PDB entry 9FH2 | electron microscopy, 3.70 A resolution | chains B and C of the 10 polymer chains in the assembly

# Chain B (and C)
Protein: Amyloid-beta precursor protein
Notes: chain C of this document is another copy of the same molecule, construct and numbering; everything in this record applies to it too
UniProt: P05067 (A4_HUMAN); aligned to UniProt positions 672-707 over residues -7 to 28 (the alignment contains insertions or deletions, so no single offset holds)
Amino-acid sequence (36 residues; numbered -7 to 28; the number before each row is that of its first residue; numbers below 1 keep their minus sign (Asp-7 is residue -7)):
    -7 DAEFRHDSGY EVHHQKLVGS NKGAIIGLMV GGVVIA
Disordered / not traced: -7 to 0

# Chain B / chain C interface
Residue-residue contacts - 11 pairs, chain B then chain C:
  Leu9(B) - Val22(C)  hydrophobic
  Leu9(B) - Gly23(C)
  Gly11(B) - Val22(C)
  Asn13(B) - Leu20(C)
  Ile17(B) - Gly19(C)
  Gly19(B) - Ile17(C)
  Leu20(B) - Ser12(C)
  Val22(B) - Leu9(C)
  Val22(B) - Val10(C)
  Gly23(B) - Tyr2(C)  hydrogen bond (backbone-side chain)
  Val25(B) - Tyr2(C)  hydrophobic
Interface residues without a listed pair, chain B (10 interface residues in all): Ser12
Interface residues without a listed pair, chain C (10 interface residues in all): Gly11

# Overview
Chain B and chain C each contribute 10 residues to their interface, with 1 hydrogen bond. The hydrogen-bonded
pair is Gly23(B)-Tyr2(C).
Both chains are Amyloid-beta precursor protein. Entry 9FH2 (Cryo-EM Structure of Amyloid-beta Fibrils Carrying
the Uppsala AbetaUpp(1-42)delta(19-24) Mutation - Polymorph 1) was determined by electron microscopy (same
publication as 9FH1, 9FH3, 9FH4, 9FH5 and 9FH6).
